PDB entry 4UW6 | X-ray diffraction, 1.79 A resolution | chain A

Chain A:
Protein: Galectin-7
Organism: Homo sapiens
UniProtKB: P47929 (LEG7_HUMAN); residues 0-135 here correspond to UniProt positions 1-136 (UniProt number = residue number + 1)
Chain sequence (136 residues; numbered 0 to 135; the number before each row is that of its first residue; numbering starts at 0):
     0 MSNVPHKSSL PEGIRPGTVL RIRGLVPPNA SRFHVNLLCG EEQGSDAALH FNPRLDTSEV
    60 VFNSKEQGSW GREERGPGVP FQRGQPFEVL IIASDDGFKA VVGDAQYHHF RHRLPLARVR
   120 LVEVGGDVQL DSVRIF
Unresolved in the structure: 0-3
UniProt features mapped onto this chain:
  - binding site (a beta-D-galactoside): W69 to G75

In short:
UniProt lists 7 beta-D-galactoside-binding residues.
Chain A is Galectin-7 (Homo sapiens); the structure, Human galectin-7 in complex with a galactose based
dendron D3, was determined by X-ray diffraction together with 4UW3, 4UW4 and 4UW5 from the same study.
